PDB entry 6THD | electron microscopy, 2.23 A resolution | chains 1 and 4 of the 4 polymer chains in the assembly

# Chain 1
Protein: Genome polyprotein
From: Bovine enterovirus (strain VG-5-27)
Notes: EC 3.4.22.29, 3.6.1.15, 3.4.22.28, 2.7.7.48
UniProtKB: P12915 (POLG_BOVEV); residues 1-281 here correspond to UniProt positions 560-840 (UniProt number = residue number + 559)
Chain sequence (281 residues; row label = number of the first residue in the row):
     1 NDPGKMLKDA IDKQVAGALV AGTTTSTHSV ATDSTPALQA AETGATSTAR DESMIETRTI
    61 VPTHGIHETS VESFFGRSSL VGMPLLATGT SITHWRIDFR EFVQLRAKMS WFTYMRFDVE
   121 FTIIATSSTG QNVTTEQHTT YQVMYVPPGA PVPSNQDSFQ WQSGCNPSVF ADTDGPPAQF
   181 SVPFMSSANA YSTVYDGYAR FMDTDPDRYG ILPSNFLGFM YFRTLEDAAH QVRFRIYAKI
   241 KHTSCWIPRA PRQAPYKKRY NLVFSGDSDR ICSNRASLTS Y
Unresolved in the structure: 1-3
Differences from the reference sequence: conflict His94 (Asn653 in P12915), Tyr237 (Cys796 in P12915)
Swiss-Prot annotation at these positions:
  - region: Asn1 to Gly22 (Amphipathic alpha-helix)
  - site: Tyr281 (Cleavage)

# Chain 4
Protein: Genome polyprotein
From: Bovine enterovirus (strain VG-5-27)
Notes: EC 3.4.22.29, 3.6.1.15, 3.4.22.28, 2.7.7.48
UniProtKB: P12915 (POLG_BOVEV); the author numbering skips numbers that UniProt does not, so the offset changes along the chain: 2-4 = UniProt 18-20; 21-69 = UniProt 21-69
Chain sequence (52 residues; numbered 2 to 69; 16 numbers in that range are skipped by the numbering (no residue carries them; nothing is unmodelled there); the number before each row is that of its first residue):
     2 GAQ
    21 GGSTINYNNI NYYSHAASAA QNKQDFTQDP SKFTQPIADV IKETAVPLK
Differences from the reference sequence: conflict Gly2 (Tyr18 in P12915), Gln4 (Thr20 in P12915)
Swiss-Prot annotation at these positions:
  - site: Lys69 (Cleavage)
Reported in the primary citation:
  - post-translational modification sites: Gly2
  - binding site for myristic acid: Gly2

# Chain 1 / chain 4 interface
Pairs across the interface - 73 pairs, chain 1 then chain 4:
  Ala10(1) - Asn29(4)
  Ala10(1) - Ile30(4)
  Ala10(1) - Asn31(4)  hydrogen bond (backbone-backbone)
  Ile11(1) - Asn28(4)
  Ile11(1) - Asn29(4)
  Ile11(1) - Ile30(4)  hydrophobic
  Asp12(1) - Tyr27(4)
  Asp12(1) - Asn28(4)
  Asp12(1) - Asn29(4)  hydrogen bond (backbone-backbone)
  Lys13(1) - Tyr27(4)
  Lys13(1) - Asn28(4)
  Gln14(1) - Tyr27(4)  hydrogen bond (backbone-backbone)
  Gln14(1) - Asn29(4)
  Gln14(1) - Gln41(4)  hydrogen bond (side chain-backbone)
  Gln14(1) - Asn42(4)
  Gln14(1) - Lys43(4)
  Gln14(1) - Gln44(4)
  Val15(1) - Thr24(4)
  Val15(1) - Ile25(4)
  Val15(1) - Asn26(4)
  Val15(1) - Lys43(4)
  Val15(1) - Gln44(4)  hydrogen bond (backbone-side chain)
  Val15(1) - Asp45(4)  hydrogen bond (backbone-backbone)
  Ala16(1) - Ser23(4)
  Ala16(1) - Thr24(4)
  Ala16(1) - Ile25(4)  hydrogen bond (backbone-backbone)
  Ala16(1) - Lys43(4)
  Ala16(1) - Asp45(4)
  Gly17(1) - Ser23(4)
  Gly17(1) - Asp45(4)  hydrogen bond (backbone-side chain)
  Ala18(1) - Asp45(4)  hydrogen bond (backbone-side chain)
  Ser34(1) - Thr64(4)
  Thr35(1) - Thr64(4)  hydrogen bond (backbone-backbone)
  Thr35(1) - Ala65(4)
  Thr35(1) - Val66(4)
  Pro36(1) - Glu63(4)
  Leu38(1) - Pro67(4)
  Gln39(1) - Pro67(4)
  Ala40(1) - Pro67(4)  hydrophobic
  Ala40(1) - Leu68(4)  hydrophobic
  Thr43(1) - Ile57(4)
  Ala45(1) - Thr54(4)
  Ala45(1) - Gln55(4)
  Thr46(1) - Thr54(4)  hydrogen bond (backbone-backbone)
  Thr46(1) - Gln55(4)  hydrogen bond (backbone-side chain)
  Thr48(1) - Gln55(4)
  Thr48(1) - Ile61(4)
  Thr48(1) - Glu63(4)
  Ala49(1) - Glu63(4)
  Arg50(1) - Glu63(4)  salt bridge
  Ser53(1) - Glu63(4)  hydrogen bond
  Thr63(1) - Ser23(4)  hydrogen bond (backbone-side chain)
  Gly65(1) - Ser23(4)
  Ile66(1) - Gln48(4)
  His67(1) - Lys43(4)
  His67(1) - Gln44(4)
  His67(1) - Asp45(4)  salt bridge
  Glu72(1) - Gln41(4)
  Glu72(1) - Asn42(4)  hydrogen bond (side chain-backbone)
  Gly76(1) - Gln41(4)  hydrogen bond (backbone-side chain)
  Asp118(1) - Ala37(4)
  Ser181(1) - Ala37(4)
  Pro183(1) - His35(4)
  Pro183(1) - Ala37(4)  hydrophobic
  Lys239(1) - Gln41(4)
  Lys241(1) - Ala37(4)  hydrogen bond (side chain-backbone)
  Lys241(1) - Ser38(4)  hydrogen bond (side chain-backbone)
  Lys241(1) - Ala39(4)  hydrogen bond (side chain-backbone)
  His242(1) - Ala36(4)
  His242(1) - Ala37(4)
  His242(1) - Ala39(4)  hydrogen bond (side chain-backbone)
  His242(1) - Ala40(4)  hydrogen bond (side chain-backbone)
  Pro248(1) - Phe53(4)
Interface residues without a listed pair, chain 1 (41 interface residues in all): Leu19, Asp33, Gly44, Ser47, Ser70, Val182
Interface residues without a listed pair, chain 4 (33 interface residues in all): Pro56

# Overview
41 residues of chain 1 face 33 of chain 4 across their interface, with 21 hydrogen bonds and 2 salt bridges.
Polar pairs include Arg50(1)-Glu63(4), His67(1)-Asp45(4) and Gln14(1)-Gln41(4). From the paper: a binding site
for myristic acid at Gly2(4); a modification site at Gly2(4).
Chain 1 is Genome polyprotein and chain 4 is Genome polyprotein, both from Bovine enterovirus (strain
VG-5-27); the structure, Multiple Genomic RNA-Coat Protein Contacts Play Vital Roles in the Assembly of
Infectious Enterovirus-E, was determined by electron microscopy, deposited together with 6THN.
